PDB entry 3T6X | X-ray diffraction, 2.15 A resolution | chain A

# Chain A
Molecule: Laccase
Organism: Steccherinum ochraceum
Chain sequence (495 residues; numbered 1 to 495; the number before each row is that of its first residue):
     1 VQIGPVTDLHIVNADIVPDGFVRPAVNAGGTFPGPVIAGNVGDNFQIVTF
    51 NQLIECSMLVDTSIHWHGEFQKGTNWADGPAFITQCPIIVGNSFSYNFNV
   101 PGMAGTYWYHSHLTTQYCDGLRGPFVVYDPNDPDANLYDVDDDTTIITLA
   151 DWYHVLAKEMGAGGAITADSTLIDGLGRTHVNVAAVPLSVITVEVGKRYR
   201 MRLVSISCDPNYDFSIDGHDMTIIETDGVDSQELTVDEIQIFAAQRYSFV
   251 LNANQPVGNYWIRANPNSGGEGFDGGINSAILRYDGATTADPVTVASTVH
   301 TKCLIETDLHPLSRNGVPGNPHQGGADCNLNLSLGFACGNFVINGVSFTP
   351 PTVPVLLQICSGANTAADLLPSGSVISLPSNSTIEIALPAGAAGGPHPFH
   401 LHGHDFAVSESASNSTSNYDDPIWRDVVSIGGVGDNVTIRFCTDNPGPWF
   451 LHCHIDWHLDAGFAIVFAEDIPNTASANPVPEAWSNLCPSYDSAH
Disulfide bonds: Cys-86/Cys-488, Cys-118/Cys-208
Bound ions: Cu ion site 1: His-65, His-400 (together with peroxide ion); Cu ion site 2: His-67, His-110, His-454 (together with peroxide ion); Cu ion site 3: His-112, His-402, His-452 (together with peroxide ion); Cu ion site 4: His-397, Cys-453, His-458
Residues lining bound ligands: peroxide ion (PER): His-65, His-67, His-110, His-112, His-400, His-402, His-452, His-454

# Summary
Bound to chain A: peroxide ion. The Cu ion site 1 is built by His-65 and His-400. The Cu ion site 2 is built
by His-67, His-110 and His-454.
Chain A is Laccase (Steccherinum ochraceum); the structure, Crystal Structure of Steccherinum ochraceum
Laccase obtained by multi-crystals composite data collection technique (20% dose), was determined by X-ray
diffraction (same publication as 3T6V, 3T6W, 3T6Z and 3T71).
